Entry 7WE9 (electron microscopy, 3.60 A resolution); this record covers chains F and I of the 9 polymer chains in the assembly.

[Chain F]
Protein: Spike glycoprotein
From: Severe acute respiratory syndrome coronavirus 2
UniProt: P0DTC2 (SPIKE_SARS2); aligned to UniProt positions 1-1270 over residues 1-1270 (the alignment contains insertions or deletions, so no single offset holds)
Sequence (1270 residues; row label = number of the first residue in the row):
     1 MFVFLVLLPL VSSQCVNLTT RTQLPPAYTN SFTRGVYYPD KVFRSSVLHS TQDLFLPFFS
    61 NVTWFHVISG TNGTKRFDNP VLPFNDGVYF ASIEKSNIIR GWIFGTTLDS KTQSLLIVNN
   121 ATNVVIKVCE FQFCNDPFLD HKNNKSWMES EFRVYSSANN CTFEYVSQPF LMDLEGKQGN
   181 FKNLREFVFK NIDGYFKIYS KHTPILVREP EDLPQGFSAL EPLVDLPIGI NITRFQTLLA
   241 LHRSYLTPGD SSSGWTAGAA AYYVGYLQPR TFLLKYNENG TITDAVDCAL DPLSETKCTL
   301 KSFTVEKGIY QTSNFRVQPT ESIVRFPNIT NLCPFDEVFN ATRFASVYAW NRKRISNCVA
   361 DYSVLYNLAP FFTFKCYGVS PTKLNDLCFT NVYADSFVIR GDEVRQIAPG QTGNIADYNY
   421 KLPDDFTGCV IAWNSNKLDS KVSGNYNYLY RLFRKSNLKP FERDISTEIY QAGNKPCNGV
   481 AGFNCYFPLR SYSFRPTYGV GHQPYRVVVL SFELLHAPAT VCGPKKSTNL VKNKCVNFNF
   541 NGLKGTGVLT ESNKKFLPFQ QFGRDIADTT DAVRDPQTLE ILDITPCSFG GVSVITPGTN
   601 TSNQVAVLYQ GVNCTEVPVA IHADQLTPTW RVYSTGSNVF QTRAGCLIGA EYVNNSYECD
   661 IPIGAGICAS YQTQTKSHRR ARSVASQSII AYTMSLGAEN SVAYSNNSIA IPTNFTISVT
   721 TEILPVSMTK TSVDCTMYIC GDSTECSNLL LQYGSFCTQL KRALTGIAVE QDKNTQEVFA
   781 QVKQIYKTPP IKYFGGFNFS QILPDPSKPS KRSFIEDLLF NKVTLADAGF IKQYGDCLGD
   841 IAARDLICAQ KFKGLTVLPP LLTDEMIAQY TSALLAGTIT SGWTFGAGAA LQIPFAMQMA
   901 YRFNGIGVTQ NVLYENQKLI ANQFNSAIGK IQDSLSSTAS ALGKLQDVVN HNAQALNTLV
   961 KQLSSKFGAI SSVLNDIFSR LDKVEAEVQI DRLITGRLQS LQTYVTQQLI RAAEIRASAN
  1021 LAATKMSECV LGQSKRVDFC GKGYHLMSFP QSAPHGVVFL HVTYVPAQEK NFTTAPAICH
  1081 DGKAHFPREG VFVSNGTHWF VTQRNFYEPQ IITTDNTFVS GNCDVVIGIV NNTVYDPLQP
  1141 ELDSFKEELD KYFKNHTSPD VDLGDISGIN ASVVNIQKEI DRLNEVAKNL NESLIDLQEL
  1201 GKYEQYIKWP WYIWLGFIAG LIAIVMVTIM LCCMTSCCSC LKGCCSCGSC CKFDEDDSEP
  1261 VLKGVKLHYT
Not modelled in the structure: 1-13, 69-74, 241-250, 674-685, 826-845, 1160-1270
Disulfides: Cys-15/Cys-134, Cys-129/Cys-161, Cys-288/Cys-298, Cys-333/Cys-358, Cys-376/Cys-429, Cys-388/Cys-522, Cys-477/Cys-485, Cys-614/Cys-646, Cys-659/Cys-668, Cys-735/Cys-757, Cys-740/Cys-746, Cys-1029/Cys-1040, Cys-1079/Cys-1123
Covalently attached groups: N-acetylglucosamine (NAG) linked to Asn-17, Asn-61, Asn-123, Asn-143, Asn-231, Asn-600, Asn-613, Asn-654, Asn-706, Asn-714, Asn-798, Asn-1095, Asn-1131, Asn-1155
Differences from the reference sequence: variant Val-67 (Ala in P0DTC2), Ile-93 (Thr95 in P0DTC2), Asp-140 (Gly142 in P0DTC2), Asp-336 (Gly339 in P0DTC2), Leu-368 (Ser371 in P0DTC2), Pro-370 (Ser373 in P0DTC2), Phe-372 (Ser375 in P0DTC2), Asn-414 (Lys417 in P0DTC2), Lys-437 (Asn440 in P0DTC2), Ser-443 (Gly446 in P0DTC2), Asn-474 (Ser477 in P0DTC2), Lys-475 (Thr478 in P0DTC2), Ala-481 (Glu484 in P0DTC2), Arg-490 (Gln493 in P0DTC2), Ser-493 (Gly496 in P0DTC2), Arg-495 (Gln498 in P0DTC2), Tyr-498 (Asn501 in P0DTC2), His-502 (Tyr505 in P0DTC2), Lys-544 (Thr547 in P0DTC2), Gly-611 (Asp614 in P0DTC2), Tyr-652 (His655 in P0DTC2), Lys-676 (Asn679 in P0DTC2), His-678 (Pro681 in P0DTC2), Lys-761 (Asn764 in P0DTC2), Tyr-793 (Asp796 in P0DTC2), Lys-853 (Asn856 in P0DTC2), His-951 (Gln954 in P0DTC2), Lys-966 (Asn969 in P0DTC2), Phe-978 (Leu981 in P0DTC2); insertion (209-211)
UniProt features mapped onto this chain:
  - lipidation (S-palmitoyl cysteine): Cys-1240, Cys-1247, Cys-1250
  - glycosylation (N-linked (GlcNAc...) asparagine): Asn-17 (complex), Asn-61 (hybrid), Asn-331 (complex), Asn-603 (hybrid)

[Chain I]
Protein: The heavy chain of Fab XGv289
From: Homo sapiens
Notes: antibody fragment or engineered binder
Sequence (120 residues; row label = number of the first residue in the row):
     1 QVQLVQSGAE VKKPGASLKV SCRASGYTFT SHFIHWVRQA PGQGLEWMGI INPSGGASYA
    61 QNFRDRVTMT TDPSTSTVYM ELGSLRSEDT AVYYCARAEG SSWLGWFDPW GQGTLVTVSS
Disulfides: Cys-22/Cys-95

[Interface between chain F and chain I]
Pairs across the interface - 10 pairs, chain F then chain I:
  Asn-436(F) / Trp-103(I)
  Lys-437(F) / Trp-103(I)
  Ser-440(F) / Trp-103(I)
  Lys-441(F) / Trp-103(I)
  Val-442(F) / Asn-52(I)
  Val-442(F) / Ser-102(I)
  Arg-495(F) / Ala-57(I)
  Pro-496(F) / Ser-58(I)
  Thr-497(F) / Ser-58(I)
  Thr-497(F) / Gln-61(I)  hydrogen bond (backbone-side chain)
Also at the interface, not in a pair above, chain F (9 interface residues in all): Ser-443
Also at the interface, not in a pair above, chain I (7 interface residues in all): Tyr-59

[In short]
The interface between chain F and chain I involves 9 residues on one side and 7 on the other; the contacts
include 1 hydrogen bond. Its one hydrogen-bonded contact is Thr-497(F)/Gln-61(I).
Here chain F is Spike glycoprotein (Severe acute respiratory syndrome coronavirus 2) and chain I is the heavy
chain of Fab XGv289 (Homo sapiens). Entry 7WE9 (SARS-CoV-2 Omicron variant spike protein in complex with Fab
XGv289) was determined by electron microscopy, deposited together with 7WE7, 7WE8, 7WEA, 7WEB, 7WEC, 7WED and
3 further entries.
